PDB entry 8XXH | electron microscopy, 2.80 A resolution | chains B and S of the 7 polymer chains in the assembly

Chain B:
Molecule: Guanine nucleotide-binding protein G(I)/G(S)/G(T) subunit beta-1
From: Homo sapiens
Reference sequence: P62873 (GBB1_HUMAN); numbering as in UniProt (aligned over 3-340)
Sequence (350 residues; row label = number of the first residue in the row; numbers below 1 keep their minus sign (Met-9 is residue -9)):
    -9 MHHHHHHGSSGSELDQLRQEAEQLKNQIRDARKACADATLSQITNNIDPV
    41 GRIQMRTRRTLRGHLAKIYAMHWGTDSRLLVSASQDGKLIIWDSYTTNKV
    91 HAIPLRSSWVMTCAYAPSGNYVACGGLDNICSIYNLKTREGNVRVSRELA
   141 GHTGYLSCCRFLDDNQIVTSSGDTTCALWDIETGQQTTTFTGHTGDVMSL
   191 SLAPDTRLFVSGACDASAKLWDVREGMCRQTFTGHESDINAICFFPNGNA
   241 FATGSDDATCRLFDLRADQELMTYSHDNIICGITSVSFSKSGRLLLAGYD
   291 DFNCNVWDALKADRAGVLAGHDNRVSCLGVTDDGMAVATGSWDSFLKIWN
Unresolved in the structure: -9 to 4
Sequence notes: initiating methionine (-9); expression tag (-8 to 2)
UniProt features mapped onto this chain:
  - modified residue: His266 (Phosphohistidine)
  - natural variant: Leu30 (L30F: In MRD42; uncertain significance), Arg52 (R52G: In MRD42), Gly64 (G64V: In MRD42), Asp76 (D76E: In MRD42; D76G: In MRD42), Gly77 (G77S: In MRD42), Lys78 (K78R: In MRD42), Ile80 (I80N: In MRD42; I80T: In MRD42), His91 (H91R: In MRD42; uncertain significance), Ala92 (A92T: In MRD42), Pro94 (P94S: In MRD42), Leu95 (L95P: In MRD42), Arg96 (R96L: In MRD42), 5 further natural variant entries in UniProt
Disulfides: Cys103-Cys114

Chain S:
Molecule: Antibody fragment ScFv16
From: Mus musculus
Notes: antibody fragment or engineered binder
Sequence (248 residues; numbered 1 to 236 plus 14 insertion-coded residues; 2 numbers in that range are skipped by the numbering (no residue carries them; nothing is unmodelled there); the number before each row is that of its first residue; a row labelled like 121A-121N holds insertion residues (121A, then the next letters in order)):
     1 DVQLVESGGGLVQPGGSRKLSCSASGFAFSSFGMHWVRQAPEKGLEWVAY
    51 ISSGSGTIYYADTVKGRFTISRDDPKNTLFLQMTSLRSEDTAMYYCVRSI
   101 YYYGSSPFDFWGQGTTLTVSS
121A-121N GGGGSGGGGSGGGG
   124 SDIVMTQATSSVPVTPGESVSISCRSSKSLLHSNGNTYLYWFLQRPGQSP
   174 QLLIYRMSNLASGVPDRFSGSGSGTAFTLTISRLEAEDVGVYYCMQHLEY
   224 PLTFGAGTKLELK
Unresolved in the structure: 121A-121N, 236
Disulfides: Cys22-Cys96, Cys147-Cys217

Chain B / chain S interface:
Residue-residue contacts - 12 pairs, chain B then chain S:
  Asp66(B) with Tyr103(S), hydrogen bond
  Arg68(B) with Tyr103(S)
  Leu69(B) with Tyr103(S), hydrophobic
  Val90(B) with Tyr102(S), hydrophobic
  Arg129(B) with Val2(S); Arg98(S); Asp109(S), salt bridge
  Glu130(B) with Gly26(S); Phe27(S); Ala28(S), hydrogen bond (backbone-backbone); Phe32(S)
  Gly131(B) with Phe32(S)
Also at the interface, not in a pair above, chain B (9 interface residues in all): His91, Asn132
Also at the interface, not in a pair above, chain S (12 interface residues in all): Ile100, Phe110, Ser185

Overview:
The interface between chain B and chain S involves 9 residues on one side and 12 on the other; the contacts
include 2 hydrogen bonds and 1 salt bridge. Polar pairs include Arg129(B)-Asp109(S), Asp66(B)-Tyr103(S) and
Glu130(B)-Ala28(S).
Here chain B is Guanine nucleotide-binding protein G(I)/G(S)/G(T) subunit beta-1 (Homo sapiens) and chain S is
Antibody fragment ScFv16 (Mus musculus). Entry 8XXH (Structure of CXCR2 bound to CXCL2 (CXCR2-CXCL2-Go Full
map)) was determined by electron microscopy (same publication as 8XVU, 8XWA, 8XWF, 8XWM, 8XWN, 8XWS and 6
further entries).
